Entry 6R8B (electron microscopy, 3.10 A resolution); this record covers chains B and C of the 4 polymer chains in the assembly.

# Chain B (and C)
Name: Glucose-1-phosphate adenylyltransferase
Source organism: Escherichia coli
Notes: EC 2.7.7.27; chain C of this document is another copy of the same molecule, construct and numbering; everything in this record applies to it too
UniProtKB: P0A6V1 (GLGC_ECOLI); residue numbers follow UniProt; this construct covers 1-431
Amino-acid sequence (431 residues; row label = number of the first residue in the row):
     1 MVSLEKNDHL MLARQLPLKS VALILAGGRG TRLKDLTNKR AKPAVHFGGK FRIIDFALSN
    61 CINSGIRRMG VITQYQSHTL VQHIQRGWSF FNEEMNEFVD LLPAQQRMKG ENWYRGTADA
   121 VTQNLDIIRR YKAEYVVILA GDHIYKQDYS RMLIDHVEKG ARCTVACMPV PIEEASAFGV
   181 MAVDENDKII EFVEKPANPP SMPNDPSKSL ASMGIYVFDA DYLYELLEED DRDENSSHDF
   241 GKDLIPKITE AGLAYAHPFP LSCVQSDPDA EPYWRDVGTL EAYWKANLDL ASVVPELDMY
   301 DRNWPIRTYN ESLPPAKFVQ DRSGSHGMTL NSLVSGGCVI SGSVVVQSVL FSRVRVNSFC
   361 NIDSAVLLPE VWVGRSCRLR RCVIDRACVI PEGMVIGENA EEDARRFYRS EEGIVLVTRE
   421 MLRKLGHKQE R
Disordered / not traced: 1-9
Curated features (UniProtKB/Swiss-Prot):
  - binding site (beta-D-fructose 1,6-bisphosphate): K39, R419 to R423, Q429 to R431
  - binding site (AMP): R40, H46, R52, R130, E370, R386
  - binding site (alpha-D-glucose 1-phosphate): Y114, G179, E194, K195, S212
  - site (Could play a key role in the communication between the regulatory and the substrate sites): Q74, W113
  - natural variant: A44 (A44T: In SG14 mutant), R67 (R67C: In CL1136 mutant), P295 (P295S: In SG5 mutant), G336 (G336D: In 618 mutant)
  - mutagenesis: K39 (K39E: The level of activation by pyridoxal phosphate and fructose-1,6-phosphate is only approximately 2-fold compared to activation of 15- to 28-fold respectively, for the wild-type ...), Q74 (Q74A: Insensitive to activation by fructose-1,6-bisphosphate, but still binds fructose-1,6-bisphosphate with similar affinity as the wild-type ...), W113 (W113A: Insensitive to activation by fructose-1,6-bisphosphate, but still binds fructose-1,6-bisphosphate, with similar affinity as the wild-type ...), Y114 (Y114F: Shows a decrease of affinity for the substrates and less than 2-fold activation by fructose 1,6-bisphosphate in the ADP-glucose synthesis direction ...), K195 (K195E/I/H/R: Decrease of the affinity for alpha-D-glucose 1-phosphate, but no loss in adenylyltransferase activity ...)
Ligand contacts: 1,6-di-O-phosphono-beta-D-fructofuranose (FBP): K39, R40, H46, R52, T79, R386, A387, R419, E420, R423
Reported in the primary citation:
  - binding site for 1,6-di-O-phosphono-beta-D-fructofuranose: K39, R40, H46 to R52, R386, R419 to L425
  - mutagenesis - R40A: decreased binding to ATP (citing earlier work)
  - mutagenesis - K39A, R40A, H46A, R52A, P103A (1.5 fold), Q106A, R107A, W113A (1.5 fold), Y114A (1.5 fold), R115A, R130A, R386A, R419A, R423A: decreased catalytic activity on 1,6-di-O-phosphono-beta-D-fructofuranose (citing earlier work)
  - mutagenesis - P103A, W113A, Y114A: increased catalytic activity on AMP (citing earlier work)
  - catalytic residues: R32, K42, K195 (by similarity / conservation)
  - self-association interface (contacts with another copy of this molecule); pairs are residue here / residue on that copy: R67-R67
  - mutagenesis - R130A, R423A: decreased binding to 1,6-di-O-phosphono-beta-D-fructofuranose (citing earlier work)
  - mutagenesis - Y114A: decreased catalytic activity on FBP (citing earlier work)

# Chain B / chain C interface
Contacting residue pairs (41; chain B residue first):
  M11(B) - A13(C)  hydrophobic
  A13(B) - M11(C)  hydrophobic
  A13(B) - R14(C)
  R14(B) - A13(C)
  R14(B) - R14(C)
  R14(B) - N63(C)  hydrogen bond (side chain-backbone)
  R14(B) - S64(C)
  R14(B) - G65(C)
  R14(B) - S150(C)
  Q15(B) - D148(C)
  I62(B) - M95(C)  hydrophobic
  N63(B) - R14(C)  hydrogen bond (backbone-side chain)
  N63(B) - M95(C)
  S64(B) - R14(C)
  G65(B) - R14(C)
  R67(B) - R67(C)
  R67(B) - E97(C)  salt bridge
  F90(B) - F90(C)
  F90(B) - N92(C)
  F90(B) - E97(C)
  N92(B) - F90(C)
  N92(B) - R307(C)
  E94(B) - P305(C)
  E94(B) - R307(C)  salt bridge
  E94(B) - N310(C)
  M95(B) - I62(C)  hydrophobic
  M95(B) - N63(C)
  M95(B) - P305(C)
  M95(B) - R307(C)
  N96(B) - R302(C)  hydrogen bond (side chain-backbone)
  E97(B) - R67(C)  salt bridge
  E97(B) - F90(C)
  D148(B) - Q15(C)
  S150(B) - R14(C)
  R302(B) - N96(C)  hydrogen bond (backbone-side chain)
  P305(B) - E94(C)
  P305(B) - M95(C)
  R307(B) - N92(C)
  R307(B) - E94(C)  salt bridge
  R307(B) - M95(C)
  N310(B) - E94(C)
Other interface residues (no listed pair), chain B (26 interface residues in all): L10, P17, W88, I154, E158
Other interface residues (no listed pair), chain C (26 interface residues in all): L10, P17, W88, I154, E158
From the paper, about this interface:
  - specific contacts: R67(B)-R67(C)

# Summary
The chain B/chain C interface involves 26 residues from each chain; the contacts include 4 hydrogen bonds and
4 salt bridges. Polar pairs include R67(B)-E97(C), E94(B)-R307(C) and R14(B)-N63(C). The authors report a
contact between R67(B) and R67(C). From the paper: catalytic residues R32(B), K42(B) and K195(B); K39A, R40A
and H46A of chain B, among others, reduce catalytic activity on 1,6-di-O-phosphono-beta-D-fructofuranose; 14
substitutions were tested in all.
Both chains are Glucose-1-phosphate adenylyltransferase (Escherichia coli). Entry 6R8B (Escherichia coli
AGPase in complex with FBP) was determined by electron microscopy (same publication as 6R8U).
